9C1P - chains A and B; structure by electron microscopy, 2.80 A resolution.

[Chain A]
Name: Extracellular calcium-sensing receptor
Source organism: Homo sapiens
UniProtKB: P41180 (CASR_HUMAN); numbering as in UniProt (aligned over 19-894)
Sequence (959 residues; numbered -13 to 945; the number before each row is that of its first residue; numbers below 1 keep their minus sign (Trp-13 is residue -13)):
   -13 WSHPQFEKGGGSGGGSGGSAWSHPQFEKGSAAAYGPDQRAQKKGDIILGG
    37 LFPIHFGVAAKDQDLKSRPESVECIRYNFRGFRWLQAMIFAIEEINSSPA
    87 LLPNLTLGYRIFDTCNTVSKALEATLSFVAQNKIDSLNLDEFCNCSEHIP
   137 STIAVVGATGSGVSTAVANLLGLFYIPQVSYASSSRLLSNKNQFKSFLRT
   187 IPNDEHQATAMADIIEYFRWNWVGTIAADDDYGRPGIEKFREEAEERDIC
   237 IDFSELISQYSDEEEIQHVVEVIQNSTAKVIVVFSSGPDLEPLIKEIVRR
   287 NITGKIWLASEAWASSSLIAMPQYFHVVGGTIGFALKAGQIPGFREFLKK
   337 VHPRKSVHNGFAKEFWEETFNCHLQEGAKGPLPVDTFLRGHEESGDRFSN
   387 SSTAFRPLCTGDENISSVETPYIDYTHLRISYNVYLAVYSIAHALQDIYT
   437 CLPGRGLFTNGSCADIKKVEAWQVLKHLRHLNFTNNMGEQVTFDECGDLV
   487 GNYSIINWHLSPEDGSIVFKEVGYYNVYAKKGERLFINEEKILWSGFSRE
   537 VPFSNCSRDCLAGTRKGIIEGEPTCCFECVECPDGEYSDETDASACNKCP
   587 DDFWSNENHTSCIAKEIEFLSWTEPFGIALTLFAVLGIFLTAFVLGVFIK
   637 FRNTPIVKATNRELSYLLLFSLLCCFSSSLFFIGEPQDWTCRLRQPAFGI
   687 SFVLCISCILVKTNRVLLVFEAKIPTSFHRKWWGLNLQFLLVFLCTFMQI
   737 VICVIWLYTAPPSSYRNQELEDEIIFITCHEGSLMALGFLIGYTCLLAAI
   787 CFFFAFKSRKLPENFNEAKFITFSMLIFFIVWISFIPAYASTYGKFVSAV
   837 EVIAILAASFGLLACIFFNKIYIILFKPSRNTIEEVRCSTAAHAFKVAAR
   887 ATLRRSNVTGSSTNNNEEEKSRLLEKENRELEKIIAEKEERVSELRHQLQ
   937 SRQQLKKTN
Not modelled in the structure: -13 to 19, 117-135, 362-390, 701-721, 861-945
Construct notes: expression tag (-13 to 18, 895-945)
Disulfide bonds: Cys60-Cys101, Cys236-Cys561, Cys358-Cys395, Cys437-Cys449, Cys542-Cys562, Cys546-Cys565, Cys568-Cys582, Cys585-Cys598, Cys677-Cys765
Glycans and other covalent adducts: N-acetylglucosamine (NAG) linked to Asn468, Asn488, Asn541
Bound ions: Ca2+ site 1: Leu87, Leu88; Ca2+ site 2 near Asn102 (its only coordinating residue here)
Ligand contacts:
  - A1ATP ((5R)-N-[2-(1,2-benzothiazol-3-yl)ethyl]-1-methyl-2,3,4,5-tetrahydro-1H-1-benzazepin-5-amine): Gln681, Phe684, Leu773, Leu776, Ile777, Thr780, Trp818, Tyr825, Glu837, Ile841
  - tryptophan (TRP): Arg66, Thr145, Gly146, Ser147, Ala168, Ser169, Ser170, Tyr218, Glu297, Ala298, Ile416
What the authors report for this chain:
  - binding site for A1ATP: Gln681, Phe684, Trp818, Tyr825, Glu837
  - conformationally variable residues (side-chain flip): Trp818, Phe821, Tyr825

[Chain B]
Name: Extracellular calcium-sensing receptor
Source organism: Homo sapiens
UniProtKB: P41180 (CASR_HUMAN); numbering as in UniProt (aligned over 19-894)
Sequence (939 residues; row label = number of the first residue in the row):
     9 DYKDDDDKAAAYGPDQRAQKKGDIILGGLFPIHFGVAAKDQDLKSRPESV
    59 ECIRYNFRGFRWLQAMIFAIEEINSSPALLPNLTLGYRIFDTCNTVSKAL
   109 EATLSFVAQNKIDSLNLDEFCNCSEHIPSTIAVVGATGSGVSTAVANLLG
   159 LFYIPQVSYASSSRLLSNKNQFKSFLRTIPNDEHQATAMADIIEYFRWNW
   209 VGTIAADDDYGRPGIEKFREEAEERDICIDFSELISQYSDEEEIQHVVEV
   259 IQNSTAKVIVVFSSGPDLEPLIKEIVRRNITGKIWLASEAWASSSLIAMP
   309 QYFHVVGGTIGFALKAGQIPGFREFLKKVHPRKSVHNGFAKEFWEETFNC
   359 HLQEGAKGPLPVDTFLRGHEESGDRFSNSSTAFRPLCTGDENISSVETPY
   409 IDYTHLRISYNVYLAVYSIAHALQDIYTCLPGRGLFTNGSCADIKKVEAW
   459 QVLKHLRHLNFTNNMGEQVTFDECGDLVGNYSIINWHLSPEDGSIVFKEV
   509 GYYNVYAKKGERLFINEEKILWSGFSREVPFSNCSRDCLAGTRKGIIEGE
   559 PTCCFECVECPDGEYSDETDASACNKCPDDFWSNENHTSCIAKEIEFLSW
   609 TEPFGIALTLFAVLGIFLTAFVLGVFIKFRNTPIVKATNRELSYLLLFSL
   659 LCCFSSSLFFIGEPQDWTCRLRQPAFGISFVLCISCILVKTNRVLLVFEA
   709 KIPTSFHRKWWGLNLQFLLVFLCTFMQIVICVIWLYTAPPSSYRNQELED
   759 EIIFITCHEGSLMALGFLIGYTCLLAAICFFFAFKSRKLPENFNEAKFIT
   809 FSMLIFFIVWISFIPAYASTYGKFVSAVEVIAILAASFGLLACIFFNKIY
   859 IILFKPSRNTIEEVRCSTAAHAFKVAARATLRRSNVTSTSVTSVNQASTS
   909 RLEGLQSENHRLRMKITELDKDLEEVTMQLQDTPEKKTN
Not modelled in the structure: 9-19, 117-135, 363-391, 698-722, 862-947
Construct notes: expression tag (9-18, 895-947)
Disulfide bonds: Cys60-Cys101, Cys236-Cys561, Cys358-Cys395, Cys437-Cys449, Cys542-Cys562, Cys546-Cys565, Cys568-Cys582, Cys585-Cys598
Glycans and other covalent adducts: N-acetylglucosamine (NAG) linked to Asn468, Asn488
Bound ions: Ca2+ site 1 near Leu88 (its only coordinating residue here); Ca2+ site 2 near Thr100 (its only coordinating residue here)
Ligand contacts:
  - A1ATP ((5R)-N-[2-(1,2-benzothiazol-3-yl)ethyl]-1-methyl-2,3,4,5-tetrahydro-1H-1-benzazepin-5-amine): Phe668, Gln681, Phe684, Gly685, Leu773, Leu776, Ile777, Thr780, Trp818, Phe821, Tyr825, Ile841
  - N-acetylglucosamine (NAG; 2-acetamido-2-deoxy-beta-D-glucopyranose): Arg205, Asn207, Phe539, Asn541, Asp545, Asp578
  - tryptophan (TRP): Arg66, Trp70, Thr145, Gly146, Ser147, Ala168, Ser169, Ser170, Tyr218, Glu297, Ala298, Ile416
What the authors report for this chain:
  - binding site for A1ATP: Gln681, Phe684, Trp818, Phe821, Tyr825
  - conformationally variable residues (side-chain flip): Phe821

[Chain A / chain B interface]
Pairs across the interface (68; chain A residue first):
  Gln49(A) - Tyr161(B)  hydrogen bond
  Gln49(A) - Arg465(B)
  Leu51(A) - Phe444(B)
  Leu51(A) - Trp458(B)
  Leu51(A) - Leu461(B)  hydrophobic
  Leu51(A) - Lys462(B)
  Leu51(A) - Arg465(B)
  Lys52(A) - Leu443(B)
  Lys52(A) - Phe444(B)
  Lys52(A) - Thr445(B)
  Ser53(A) - Trp458(B)
  Arg54(A) - Trp458(B)
  Pro55(A) - Trp458(B)
  Val104(A) - Asn155(B)
  Ser105(A) - Leu159(B)
  Leu108(A) - Asn155(B)
  Leu108(A) - Leu159(B)  hydrophobic
  Glu109(A) - Leu159(B)
  Leu112(A) - Leu112(B)  hydrophobic
  Asn155(A) - Val104(B)
  Asn155(A) - Leu108(B)
  Leu159(A) - Ser105(B)
  Leu159(A) - Leu108(B)  hydrophobic
  Leu159(A) - Glu109(B)
  Tyr161(A) - Gln49(B)  hydrogen bond
  Tyr161(A) - Pro55(B)  hydrophobic
  Arg172(A) - Asp215(B)  salt bridge
  Arg172(A) - Leu242(B)
  Leu173(A) - Arg220(B)
  Asn178(A) - Tyr246(B)
  Asp215(A) - Arg172(B)  salt bridge
  Arg220(A) - Leu173(B)
  Glu224(A) - Glu224(B)
  Arg227(A) - Arg227(B)
  Tyr246(A) - Asn178(B)
  Leu443(A) - Lys52(B)
  Phe444(A) - Leu51(B)
  Phe444(A) - Lys52(B)
  Thr445(A) - Lys52(B)  hydrogen bond (backbone-backbone)
  Glu456(A) - Arg54(B)  salt bridge
  Trp458(A) - Leu51(B)
  Trp458(A) - Ser53(B)
  Trp458(A) - Arg54(B)
  Trp458(A) - Pro55(B)
  Leu461(A) - Leu51(B)  hydrophobic
  Lys462(A) - Asp50(B)
  Lys462(A) - Leu51(B)
  Arg551(A) - Arg551(B)
  Lys552(A) - Ile554(B)
  Lys552(A) - Glu556(B)  salt bridge
  Gly553(A) - Ile554(B)
  Ile554(A) - Ile554(B)  hydrophobic
  Ile554(A) - Ser580(B)
  Glu556(A) - Lys552(B)  salt bridge
  Glu556(A) - Asp578(B)
  Glu558(A) - Thr560(B)
  Thr560(A) - Glu558(B)
  Thr560(A) - Pro559(B)
  Thr560(A) - Thr560(B)
  Asp578(A) - Glu556(B)
  Ser580(A) - Ile554(B)
  Ser580(A) - Glu556(B)
  Ser820(A) - Ser820(B)  hydrogen bond
  Ser820(A) - Pro823(B)
  Pro823(A) - Ala824(B)  hydrophobic
  Ser827(A) - Ser827(B)  hydrogen bond (side chain-backbone)
  Ser827(A) - Thr828(B)
  Thr828(A) - Ser827(B)
Other interface residues (no listed pair), chain A (51 interface residues in all): Ala152, Leu156, Gln179, Asp234, Leu242, Arg465, Gly557, Pro569, Ala824
Other interface residues (no listed pair), chain B (52 interface residues in all): Ala152, Leu156, Asp234, Glu456, Gly553, Gly557, Pro569

[In short]
The interface between chain A and chain B involves 51 residues on one side and 52 on the other, with 5
hydrogen bonds and 5 salt bridges. Polar contacts include Arg172(A)-Asp215(B), Asp215(A)-Arg172(B) and
Glu456(A)-Arg54(B). From the paper: a binding site for A1ATP at Gln681(A), Phe684(A) and Gln681(B) among
others; conformational variability at Trp818(A), Phe821(A) and Phe821(B) among others.
Here chain A is Extracellular calcium-sensing receptor and chain B is Extracellular calcium-sensing receptor,
both from Homo sapiens. Entry 9C1P (Structure of Calcium-Sensing Receptor in complex with positive allosteric
modulator '6218) was determined by electron microscopy together with 9C2F from the same study.
